9D4A - chains E and F of the 12 polymer chains in the assembly; structure by electron microscopy, 2.61 A resolution.

[Chain E]
Protein: Fatty acid synthase subunit beta
From: Saccharomyces cerevisiae
Notes: EC 2.3.1.86, 4.2.1.59, 1.3.1.9, 2.3.1.38, 2.3.1.39, 3.1.2.14
UniProt: P07149 (FAS1_YEAST); residues 1-2051 here = UniProt positions 1-2051
Chain sequence (2051 residues; row label = number of the first residue in the row):
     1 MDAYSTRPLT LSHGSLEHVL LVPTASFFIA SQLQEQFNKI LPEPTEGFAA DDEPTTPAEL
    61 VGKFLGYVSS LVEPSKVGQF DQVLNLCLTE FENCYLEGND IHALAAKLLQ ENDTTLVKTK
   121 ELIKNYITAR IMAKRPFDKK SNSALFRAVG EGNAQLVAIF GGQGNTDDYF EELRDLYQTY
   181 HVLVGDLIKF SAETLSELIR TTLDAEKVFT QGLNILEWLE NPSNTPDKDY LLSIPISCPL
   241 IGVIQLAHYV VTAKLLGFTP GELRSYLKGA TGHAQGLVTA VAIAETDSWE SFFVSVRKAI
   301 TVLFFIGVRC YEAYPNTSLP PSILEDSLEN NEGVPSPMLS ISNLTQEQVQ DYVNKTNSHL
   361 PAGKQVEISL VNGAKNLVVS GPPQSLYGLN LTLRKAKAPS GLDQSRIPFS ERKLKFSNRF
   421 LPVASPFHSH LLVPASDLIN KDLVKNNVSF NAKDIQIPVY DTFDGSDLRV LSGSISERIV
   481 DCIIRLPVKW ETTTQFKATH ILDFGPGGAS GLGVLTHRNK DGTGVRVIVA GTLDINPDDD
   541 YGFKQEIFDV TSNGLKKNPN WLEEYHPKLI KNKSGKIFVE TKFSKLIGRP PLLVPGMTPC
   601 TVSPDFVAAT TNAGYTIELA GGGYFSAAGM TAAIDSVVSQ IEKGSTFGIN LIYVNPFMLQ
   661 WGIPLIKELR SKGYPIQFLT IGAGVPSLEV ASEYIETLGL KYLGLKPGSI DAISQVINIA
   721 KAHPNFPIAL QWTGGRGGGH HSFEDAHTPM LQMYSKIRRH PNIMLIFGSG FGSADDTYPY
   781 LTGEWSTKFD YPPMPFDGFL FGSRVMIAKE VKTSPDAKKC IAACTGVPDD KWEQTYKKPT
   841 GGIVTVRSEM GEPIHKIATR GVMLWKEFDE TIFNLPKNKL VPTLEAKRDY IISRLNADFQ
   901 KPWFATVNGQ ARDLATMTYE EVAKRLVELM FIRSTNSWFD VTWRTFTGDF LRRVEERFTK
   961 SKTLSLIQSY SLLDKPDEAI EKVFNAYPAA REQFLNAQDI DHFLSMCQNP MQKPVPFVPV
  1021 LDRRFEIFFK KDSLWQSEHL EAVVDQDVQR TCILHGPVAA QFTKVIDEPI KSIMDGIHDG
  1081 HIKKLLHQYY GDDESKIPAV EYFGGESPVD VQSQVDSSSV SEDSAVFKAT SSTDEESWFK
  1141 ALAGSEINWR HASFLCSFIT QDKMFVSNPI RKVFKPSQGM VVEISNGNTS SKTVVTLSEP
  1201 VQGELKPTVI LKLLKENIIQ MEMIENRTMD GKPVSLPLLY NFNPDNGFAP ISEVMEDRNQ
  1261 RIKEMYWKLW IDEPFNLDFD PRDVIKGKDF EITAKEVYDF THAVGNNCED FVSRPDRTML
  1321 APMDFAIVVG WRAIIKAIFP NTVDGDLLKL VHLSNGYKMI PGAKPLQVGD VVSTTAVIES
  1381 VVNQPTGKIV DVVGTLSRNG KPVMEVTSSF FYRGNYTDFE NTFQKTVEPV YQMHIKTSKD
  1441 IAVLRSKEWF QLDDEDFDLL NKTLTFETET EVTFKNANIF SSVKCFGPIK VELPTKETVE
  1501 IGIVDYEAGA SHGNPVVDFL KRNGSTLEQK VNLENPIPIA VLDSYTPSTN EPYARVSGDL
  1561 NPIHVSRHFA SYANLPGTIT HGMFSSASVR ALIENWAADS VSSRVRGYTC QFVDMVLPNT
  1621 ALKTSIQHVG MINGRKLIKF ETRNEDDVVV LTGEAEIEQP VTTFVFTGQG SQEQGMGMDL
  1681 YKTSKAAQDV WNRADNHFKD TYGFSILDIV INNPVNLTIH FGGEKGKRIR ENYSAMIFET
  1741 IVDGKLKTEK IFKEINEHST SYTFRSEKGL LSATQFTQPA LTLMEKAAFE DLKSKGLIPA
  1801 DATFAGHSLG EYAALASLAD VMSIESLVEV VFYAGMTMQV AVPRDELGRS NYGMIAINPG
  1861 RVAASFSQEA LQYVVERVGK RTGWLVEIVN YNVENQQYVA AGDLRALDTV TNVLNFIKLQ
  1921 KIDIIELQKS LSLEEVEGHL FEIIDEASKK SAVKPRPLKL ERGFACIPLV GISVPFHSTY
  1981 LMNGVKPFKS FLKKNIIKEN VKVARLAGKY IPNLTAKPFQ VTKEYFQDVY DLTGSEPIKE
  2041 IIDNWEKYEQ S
Unresolved in the structure: 1-4, 75-77, 1110-1121, 1922-1933, 2051
Differences from the reference sequence: variant Ala274 (Ser in P07149), Ala1834 (Arg in P07149)
Small-molecule neighbours: FMN (flavin mononucleotide): Pro595, Gly596, Met597, Thr598, Cys600, Asn650, Ile652, Gly682, Ala683, Lys706, Thr733, Arg736, Gly737, Gly738, Gly739, His740, Ser769, Gly770, Phe771, Leu800, Phe801, Gly802, Ser803, Met806, Leu1054, His1055, Gly1056, Ala1059
Curated features (UniProtKB/Swiss-Prot):
  - active site: Ser1808 (For malonyltransferase activity)
  - modified residue: Met1 (N-acetylmethionine), Thr733 (Phosphothreonine), Ser1121 (Phosphoserine)
  - cross-link: Lys1364 (Glycyl lysine isopeptide (Lys-Gly) (interchain with G-Cter in ubiquitin))

[Chain F]
Protein: Fatty acid synthase subunit alpha
From: Saccharomyces cerevisiae
Notes: EC 2.3.1.86, 1.1.1.100, 2.3.1.41
UniProt: P19097 (FAS2_YEAST); residue numbers follow UniProt; this construct covers 1-1887
Chain sequence (1887 residues; row label = number of the first residue in the row):
     1 MKPEVEQELA HILLTELLAY QFASPVRWIE TQDVFLKDFN TERVVEIGPS PTLAGMAQRT
    61 LKNKYESYDA ALSLHREILC YSKDAKEIYY TPDPSELAAK EEPAKEEAPA PTPAASAPAP
   121 AAAAPAPVAA AAPAAAAAEI ADEPVKASLL LHVLVAHKLK KSLDSIPMSK TIKDLVGGKS
   181 TVQNEILGDL GKEFGTTPEK PEETPLEELA ETFQDTFSGA LGKQSSSLLS RLISSKMPGG
   241 FTITVARKYL QTRWGLPSGR QDGVLLVALS NEPAARLGSE ADAKAFLDSM AQKYASIVGV
   301 DLSSAASASG AAGAGAAAGA AMIDAGALEE ITKDHKVLAR QQLQVLARYL KMDLDNGERK
   361 FLKEKDTVAE LQAQLDYLNA ELGEFFVNGV ATSFSRKKAR TFDSSWNWAK QSLLSLYFEI
   421 IHGVLKNVDR EVVSEAINIM NRSNDALIKF MEYHISNTDE TKGENYQLVK TLGEQLIENC
   481 KQVLDVDPVY KDVAKPTGPK TAIDKNGNIT YSEEPREKVR KLSQYVQEMA LGGPITKESQ
   541 PTIEEDLTRV YKAISAQADK QDISSSTRVE FEKLYSDLMK FLESSKEIDP SQTTQLAGMD
   601 VEDALDKDST KEVASLPNKS TISKTVSSTI PRETIPFLHL RKKTPAGDWK YDRQLSSLFL
   661 DGLEKAAFNG VTFKDKYVLI TGAGKGSIGA EVLQGLLQGG AKVVVTTSRF SKQVTDYYQS
   721 IYAKYGAKGS TLIVVPFNQG SKQDVEALIE FIYDTEKNGG LGWDLDAIIP FAAIPEQGIE
   781 LEHIDSKSEF AHRIMLTNIL RMMGCVKKQK SARGIETRPA QVILPMSPNH GTFGGDGMYS
   841 ESKLSLETLF NRWHSESWAN QLTVCGAIIG WTRGTGLMSA NNIIAEGIEK MGVRTFSQKE
   901 MAFNLLGLLT PEVVELCQKS PVMADLNGGL QFVPELKEFT AKLRKELVET SEVRKAVSIE
   961 TALEHKVVNG NSADAAYAQV EIQPRANIQL DFPELKPYKQ VKQIAPAELE GLLDLERVIV
  1021 VTGFAEVGPW GSARTRWEME AFGEFSLEGC VEMAWIMGFI SYHNGNLKGR PYTGWVDSKT
  1081 KEPVDDKDVK AKYETSILEH SGIRLIEPEL FNGYNPEKKE MIQEVIVEED LEPFEASKET
  1141 AEQFKHQHGD KVDIFEIPET GEYSVKLLKG ATLYIPKALR FDRLVAGQIP TGWNAKTYGI
  1201 SDDIISQVDP ITLFVLVSVV EAFIASGITD PYEMYKYVHV SEVGNCSGSG MGGVSALRGM
  1261 FKDRFKDEPV QNDILQESFI NTMSAWVNML LISSSGPIKT PVGAAATSVE SVDIGVETIL
  1321 SGKARICIVG GYDDFQEEGS FEFGNMKATS NTLEEFEHGR TPAEMSRPAT TTRNGFMEAQ
  1381 GAGIQIIMQA DLALKMGVPI YGIVAMAATA TDKIGRSVPA PGKGILTTAR EHHSSVKYAS
  1441 PNLNMKYRKR QLVTREAQIK DWVENELEAL KLEAEEIPSE DQNEFLLERT REIHNEAESQ
  1501 LRAAQQQWGN DFYKRDPRIA PLRGALATYG LTIDDLGVAS FHGTSTKAND KNESATINEM
  1561 MKHLGRSEGN PVIGVFQKFL TGHPKGAAGA WMMNGALQIL NSGIIPGNRN ADNVDKILEQ
  1621 FEYVLYPSKT LKTDGVRAVS ITSFGFGQKG GQAIVVHPDY LYGAITEDRY NEYVAKVSAR
  1681 EKSAYKFFHN GMIYNKLFVS KEHAPYTDEL EEDVYLDPLA RVSKDKKSGS LTFNSKNIQS
  1741 KDSYINANTI ETAKMIENMT KEKVSNGGVG VDVELITSIN VENDTFIERN FTPQEIEYCS
  1801 AQPSVQSSFA GTWSAKEAVF KSLGVKSLGG GAALKDIEIV RVNKNAPAVE LHGNAKKAAE
  1861 EAGVTDVKVS ISHDDLQAVA VAVSTKK
Unresolved in the structure: 95-328, 540-622, 875-879, 972-978, 1745-1887
Differences from the reference sequence: variant Ala1305 (Cys in P19097)
Small-molecule neighbours: octanoyl-CoA (SXO; S-[2-({N-[(2S)-2-hydroxy-3,3-dimethyl-4-(phosphonooxy)butanoyl]-beta-alanyl}amino)ethyl] octanethioate): Leu413, Leu416, Tyr417, Ile420, Arg430, Val432, Val433, Ala436, Ile437, Met440, Ile455, Val469, Leu472, Gly473, Gln475, Leu476, Asn479, Lys491, Val493, Arg520, Lys521
Curated features (UniProtKB/Swiss-Prot):
  - active site (For beta-ketoacyl synthase activity): His1542, His1583
  - binding site (acetyl-CoA): Asp1772 to Glu1774, Tyr1798, Ser1808, Glu1817 to Ser1827, Arg1841 to Lys1844, Ile1871 to His1873
  - binding site (Mg(2+)): Asp1772, Val1773, Glu1774, Ser1872, His1873
  - modified residue: Ser50 (Phosphoserine), Ser180 (O-(pantetheine 4'-phosphoryl)serine), Ser523 (Phosphoserine), Ser958 (Phosphoserine), Ser1440 (Phosphoserine)
  - cross-link: Lys37 (Glycyl lysine isopeptide (Lys-Gly) (interchain with G-Cter in ubiquitin))
  - mutagenesis: Gly1250 (G1250S: Cerulenin-resistance), Val1769 (V1769D: Does not affect oligomerization; when associated with S-1771 and L-1773 or S-1771; L-1773; S-1879 and E-1881), Gly1770 (G1770D: Loss of transferase activity), Val1771 (V1771S: Does not affect oligomerization but lacks transferase activity; when associated with D-1769 and L-1773 or D-1769; L-1773; S-1879 and E-1881), Asp1772 (D1772S: Loss of transferase activity; when associated with S-1774), Val1773 (V1773L: Does not affect oligomerization but lacks transferase activity; when associated with D-1769 and S-1771 or D-1769; S-1771; S-1879 and E-1881), Glu1774 (E1774S: Loss of transferase activity; when associated with S-1772), Arg1841 (R1841A: Loss off transferase activity), Val1879 (V1879S: Does not affect oligomerization but lacks transferase activity; when associated with D-1769; S-1771; L-1773 and E-1881), Val1881 (V1881E: Does not affect oligomerization but lacks transferase activity; when associated with D-1769; S-1771; L-1773 and S-1879)

[Interface between chain E and chain F]
Pairs across the interface - 251 pairs, chain E then chain F:
  Ala915(E) - Lys1686(F)
  Arg952(E) - Val980(F)
  Arg952(E) - Ile982(F)
  Arg953(E) - Arg985(F)
  Glu955(E) - Ile982(F)
  Glu956(E) - Ile982(F)
  Glu956(E) - Gln983(F)
  Glu956(E) - Pro984(F)
  Glu956(E) - Arg985(F)  salt bridge
  Arg957(E) - Arg985(F)
  Arg957(E) - Ala986(F)  hydrogen bond (side chain-backbone)
  Arg957(E) - Asn987(F)
  Phe958(E) - Asn987(F)
  Thr959(E) - Ile982(F)
  Thr959(E) - Gln983(F)
  Thr959(E) - Pro984(F)
  Lys960(E) - Glu1048(F)  salt bridge
  Lys962(E) - Glu981(F)  salt bridge
  Lys962(E) - Ile982(F)
  Lys962(E) - Gln983(F)
  Thr963(E) - Glu981(F)
  Thr963(E) - Ile982(F)  hydrogen bond (backbone-backbone)
  Leu964(E) - Gln979(F)
  Leu964(E) - Glu981(F)
  Ser965(E) - Val980(F)  hydrogen bond (backbone-backbone)
  Ser965(E) - Ile982(F)
  Gln968(E) - Gln979(F)
  Gln968(E) - Val980(F)  hydrogen bond (side chain-backbone)
  Glu992(E) - Lys1682(F)  hydrogen bond (backbone-side chain)
  Gln993(E) - Asn987(F)
  Gln993(E) - Gln989(F)  hydrogen bond
  Gln993(E) - Tyr1685(F)  hydrogen bond
  Phe994(E) - Lys1682(F)
  Phe994(E) - Tyr1685(F)
  Asn996(E) - Asn987(F)
  Asn996(E) - Tyr1685(F)  hydrogen bond
  Asn996(E) - His1689(F)  hydrogen bond
  Ala997(E) - Asn1690(F)
  Ala997(E) - Ile1693(F)  hydrophobic
  Gln998(E) - Tyr1062(F)
  Gln998(E) - Thr1073(F)
  Gln998(E) - Trp1075(F)
  Gln998(E) - Ile1693(F)
  Asp1001(E) - Tyr1062(F)  hydrogen bond
  Asp1001(E) - Asn1064(F)  hydrogen bond
  Asp1001(E) - Thr1073(F)
  Asp1001(E) - Tyr1694(F)  hydrogen bond
  His1002(E) - Thr1073(F)
  Ser1005(E) - Thr1073(F)
  Lys1439(E) - Glu952(F)
  Lys1439(E) - Ala956(F)
  Ala1442(E) - Val953(F)  hydrophobic
  Val1443(E) - Ala956(F)  hydrophobic
  Val1443(E) - Glu960(F)
  Ser1446(E) - Val957(F)
  Lys1447(E) - Glu960(F)
  Lys1447(E) - Glu964(F)  salt bridge
  Trp1449(E) - Glu964(F)
  Tyr1506(E) - Val968(F)
  Ser1511(E) - Val968(F)
  His1512(E) - Val967(F)
  His1512(E) - Val968(F)  hydrogen bond (backbone-backbone)
  His1512(E) - Asn969(F)
  His1512(E) - Gly970(F)
  Gly1513(E) - Val967(F)  hydrogen bond (backbone-backbone)
  Asn1514(E) - Val967(F)
  Pro1515(E) - Glu964(F)
  Pro1515(E) - Val967(F)
  Pro1515(E) - Val968(F)  hydrophobic
  Asp1518(E) - Val967(F)
  Phe1519(E) - Glu960(F)
  Arg1522(E) - Glu960(F)  salt bridge
  Arg1522(E) - Leu963(F)
  Asn1523(E) - Glu960(F)
  Leu1533(E) - Tyr89(F)
  Leu1533(E) - Tyr90(F)
  Glu1534(E) - Thr91(F)
  Ile1537(E) - Tyr90(F)
  Ile1537(E) - Pro92(F)
  Arg1604(E) - Glu42(F)  salt bridge
  His1628(E) - Tyr90(F)
  Met1631(E) - Tyr90(F)  hydrophobic
  Lys1636(E) - Tyr90(F)
  Gln1659(E) - Arg43(F)
  Gln1659(E) - Tyr90(F)  hydrogen bond
  Pro1660(E) - Glu42(F)
  Pro1660(E) - Arg43(F)
  Val1661(E) - Phe39(F)
  Val1661(E) - Thr41(F)
  Val1661(E) - Glu42(F)  hydrogen bond (backbone-side chain)
  Val1661(E) - Arg43(F)  hydrogen bond (backbone-backbone)
  Thr1662(E) - Arg43(F)
  Thr1663(E) - Phe35(F)
  Thr1663(E) - Thr41(F)
  Thr1663(E) - Arg43(F)  hydrogen bond (backbone-backbone)
  Thr1663(E) - Val44(F)
  Thr1663(E) - Val45(F)  hydrogen bond (backbone-backbone)
  Phe1664(E) - Val45(F)
  Val1665(E) - Trp28(F)  hydrophobic
  Val1665(E) - Phe35(F)  hydrophobic
  Val1665(E) - Val44(F)  hydrophobic
  Val1665(E) - Val45(F)  hydrogen bond (backbone-backbone)
  Val1665(E) - Glu46(F)
  Val1665(E) - Ile47(F)  hydrogen bond (backbone-backbone)
  Val1665(E) - Leu53(F)
  Phe1666(E) - Ile47(F)  hydrophobic
  Phe1666(E) - Leu53(F)
  Thr1667(E) - Glu46(F)  hydrogen bond
  Thr1667(E) - Ile47(F)  hydrogen bond (side chain-backbone)
  Thr1667(E) - Gly48(F)
  Thr1667(E) - Thr52(F)
  Thr1667(E) - Leu53(F)
  Ser1671(E) - Pro49(F)
  Ser1671(E) - Ser50(F)
  Met1676(E) - Pro49(F)  hydrophobic
  Leu1680(E) - Tyr81(F)
  Leu1680(E) - Tyr89(F)
  Leu1781(E) - Pro49(F)
  Met1784(E) - Gly48(F)
  Met1784(E) - Pro49(F)
  Glu1785(E) - Ile47(F)
  Ala1788(E) - Ile47(F)  hydrophobic
  Ala1788(E) - Tyr81(F)
  Asp1791(E) - Tyr81(F)  hydrogen bond
  Asp1791(E) - Tyr89(F)  hydrogen bond
  Leu1792(E) - Ile47(F)  hydrophobic
  Leu1792(E) - Tyr81(F)  hydrophobic
  Leu1792(E) - Ile88(F)  hydrophobic
  Leu1792(E) - Tyr89(F)  hydrophobic
  Lys1795(E) - Tyr89(F)
  Leu1797(E) - Ile88(F)
  Leu1797(E) - Tyr89(F)  hydrophobic
  Leu1797(E) - Tyr90(F)  hydrophobic
  Thr1803(E) - Phe39(F)
  Ala1805(E) - Trp28(F)  hydrophobic
  Ala1805(E) - Thr31(F)
  Gly1806(E) - Trp28(F)
  His1807(E) - Val26(F)
  His1807(E) - Trp28(F)
  His1807(E) - Leu53(F)
  Ser1808(E) - Gln21(F)  hydrogen bond (backbone-side chain)
  Glu1811(E) - Gln21(F)
  Tyr1812(E) - Leu18(F)  hydrogen bond (side chain-backbone)
  Tyr1812(E) - Gln21(F)
  Leu1815(E) - Leu14(F)  hydrophobic
  Leu1815(E) - Leu18(F)  hydrophobic
  Val1821(E) - Leu14(F)  hydrophobic
  Asn1858(E) - Arg59(F)
  Ile1888(E) - Pro25(F)
  Val1889(E) - Pro25(F)
  Val1889(E) - Val26(F)  hydrogen bond (backbone-backbone)
  Asn1890(E) - Val26(F)
  Tyr1891(E) - Pro25(F)  hydrophobic
  Tyr1891(E) - Val26(F)  hydrogen bond (backbone-backbone)
  Tyr1891(E) - Arg27(F)
  Tyr1891(E) - Trp28(F)  hydrogen bond (backbone-backbone)
  Tyr1891(E) - Ile29(F)  hydrogen bond (backbone-backbone)
  Asn1892(E) - Ile29(F)
  Asn1892(E) - Gln32(F)
  Asn1892(E) - Met56(F)
  Val1893(E) - Ile29(F)
  Val1893(E) - Met56(F)  hydrophobic
  Val1893(E) - Thr60(F)
  Glu1894(E) - Ile29(F)
  Glu1894(E) - Asn63(F)
  Glu1894(E) - Lys64(F)  salt bridge
  Gln1896(E) - Arg59(F)  hydrogen bond (backbone-side chain)
  Gln1896(E) - Asn63(F)
  Gln1897(E) - Met56(F)
  Phe1976(E) - Phe22(F)
  His1977(E) - Gln21(F)  hydrogen bond (side chain-backbone)
  His1977(E) - Phe22(F)  hydrogen bond (backbone-backbone)
  His1977(E) - Ala23(F)
  His1977(E) - Ser24(F)  hydrogen bond (side chain-backbone)
  His1977(E) - Pro25(F)
  His1977(E) - Val26(F)
  Ser1978(E) - Phe22(F)
  Ser1978(E) - Ala23(F)
  Thr1979(E) - Ala23(F)
  Leu1981(E) - Phe22(F)  hydrophobic
  Leu1981(E) - Ala23(F)
  Met1982(E) - Tyr20(F)  hydrophobic
  Met1982(E) - Ala23(F)
  Gly1984(E) - Phe22(F)
  Val1985(E) - Ala19(F)
  Val1985(E) - Tyr20(F)
  Val1985(E) - Phe22(F)  hydrophobic
  Val1985(E) - Ala23(F)  hydrophobic
  Phe1988(E) - Leu18(F)
  Phe1988(E) - Ala19(F)  hydrophobic
  Phe1988(E) - Phe22(F)  hydrophobic
  Lys1989(E) - Thr15(F)
  Lys1989(E) - Glu16(F)  salt bridge
  Lys1989(E) - Ala19(F)
  Leu1992(E) - Leu18(F)  hydrophobic
  Leu1992(E) - Ala19(F)
  Lys1993(E) - Thr15(F)
  Ile1996(E) - His11(F)  hydrogen bond (backbone-side chain)
  Ile1996(E) - Leu18(F)  hydrophobic
  Lys1998(E) - Gln7(F)  hydrogen bond (backbone-side chain)
  Lys1998(E) - Glu8(F)
  Lys1998(E) - His11(F)
  Glu1999(E) - Gln7(F)  hydrogen bond (backbone-side chain)
  Val2001(E) - Gln7(F)  hydrogen bond (backbone-side chain)
  Val2001(E) - Ala10(F)  hydrophobic
  Val2001(E) - His11(F)
  Val2003(E) - Glu6(F)
  Val2003(E) - Ala10(F)  hydrophobic
  Gly2008(E) - Phe39(F)
  Tyr2010(E) - Leu14(F)  hydrophobic
  Ile2011(E) - Thr31(F)
  Pro2012(E) - Leu17(F)  hydrophobic
  Asn2013(E) - Gln21(F)
  Asn2013(E) - Pro25(F)
  Asn2013(E) - Val26(F)
  Asn2013(E) - Arg27(F)
  Leu2014(E) - Leu17(F)  hydrophobic
  Leu2014(E) - Tyr20(F)  hydrophobic
  Leu2014(E) - Ser24(F)
  Leu2014(E) - Arg27(F)  hydrogen bond (backbone-side chain)
  Thr2015(E) - Leu17(F)
  Thr2015(E) - Arg27(F)
  Ala2016(E) - Arg27(F)
  Ala2016(E) - Glu30(F)
  Ala2016(E) - Thr31(F)
  Ala2016(E) - Val34(F)
  Lys2017(E) - Arg27(F)
  Pro2018(E) - Val34(F)
  Pro2018(E) - Phe39(F)  hydrophobic
  Phe2019(E) - Ala10(F)  hydrophobic
  Phe2019(E) - Leu13(F)  hydrophobic
  Phe2019(E) - Leu17(F)  hydrophobic
  Gln2020(E) - Leu13(F)
  Val2021(E) - Met1(F)  hydrophobic
  Val2021(E) - Leu9(F)  hydrophobic
  Val2021(E) - Ala10(F)  hydrophobic
  Tyr2025(E) - Leu13(F)  hydrophobic
  Phe2026(E) - Leu9(F)
  Phe2026(E) - Leu13(F)  hydrophobic
  Val2029(E) - Leu13(F)  hydrophobic
  Leu2032(E) - Arg27(F)
  Thr2033(E) - Tyr20(F)
  Gly2034(E) - Tyr20(F)  hydrogen bond (backbone-side chain)
  Ser2035(E) - Glu16(F)
  Ser2035(E) - Tyr20(F)
  Ile2038(E) - Glu16(F)
  Ile2041(E) - Leu9(F)  hydrophobic
  Tyr2048(E) - Val5(F)  hydrophobic
  Tyr2048(E) - Glu8(F)
  Tyr2048(E) - Leu9(F)  hydrophobic
  Glu2049(E) - Met1(F)
Also at the interface, not in a pair above, chain E (139 interface residues in all): Thr916, Tyr919, Ser961, Leu995, Ser1438, Leu1809, Ile1997, Asn2000, Lys2002, Leu2006, Pro2037, Trp2045, Gln2050
Also at the interface, not in a pair above, chain F (91 interface residues in all): Lys2, Asn40, Glu949, Ser1683

[In short]
Chain E and chain F form an interface of 139 and 91 residues respectively; the contacts include 41 hydrogen
bonds and 8 salt bridges. Among the polar pairs are Glu956(E)-Arg985(F), Lys960(E)-Glu1048(F) and
Lys962(E)-Glu981(F). Ligands of chain E: flavin mononucleotide. Ligands of chain F: octanoyl-CoA.
Here chain E is Fatty acid synthase subunit beta and chain F is Fatty acid synthase subunit alpha, both from
Saccharomyces cerevisiae. Entry 9D4A (Atomic model of Ketoacyl Reductase domain and 4 helical bundle of S.
cerevisiae Fatty Acid Synthase ...) was determined by electron microscopy, deposited together with 9D49, 9P4V,
9P4W, 9D47 and 9D48.
